PDB entry 7LN0 | electron microscopy, 2.98 A resolution | chains C and G of the 7 polymer chains in the assembly

Chain C:
Protein: Transitional endoplasmic reticulum ATPase
Source organism: Homo sapiens
Notes: EC 3.6.4.6
UniProtKB: P55072 (TERA_HUMAN); residues 1-806 here = UniProt positions 1-806
Amino-acid sequence (806 residues; each row starts with the number of its first residue):
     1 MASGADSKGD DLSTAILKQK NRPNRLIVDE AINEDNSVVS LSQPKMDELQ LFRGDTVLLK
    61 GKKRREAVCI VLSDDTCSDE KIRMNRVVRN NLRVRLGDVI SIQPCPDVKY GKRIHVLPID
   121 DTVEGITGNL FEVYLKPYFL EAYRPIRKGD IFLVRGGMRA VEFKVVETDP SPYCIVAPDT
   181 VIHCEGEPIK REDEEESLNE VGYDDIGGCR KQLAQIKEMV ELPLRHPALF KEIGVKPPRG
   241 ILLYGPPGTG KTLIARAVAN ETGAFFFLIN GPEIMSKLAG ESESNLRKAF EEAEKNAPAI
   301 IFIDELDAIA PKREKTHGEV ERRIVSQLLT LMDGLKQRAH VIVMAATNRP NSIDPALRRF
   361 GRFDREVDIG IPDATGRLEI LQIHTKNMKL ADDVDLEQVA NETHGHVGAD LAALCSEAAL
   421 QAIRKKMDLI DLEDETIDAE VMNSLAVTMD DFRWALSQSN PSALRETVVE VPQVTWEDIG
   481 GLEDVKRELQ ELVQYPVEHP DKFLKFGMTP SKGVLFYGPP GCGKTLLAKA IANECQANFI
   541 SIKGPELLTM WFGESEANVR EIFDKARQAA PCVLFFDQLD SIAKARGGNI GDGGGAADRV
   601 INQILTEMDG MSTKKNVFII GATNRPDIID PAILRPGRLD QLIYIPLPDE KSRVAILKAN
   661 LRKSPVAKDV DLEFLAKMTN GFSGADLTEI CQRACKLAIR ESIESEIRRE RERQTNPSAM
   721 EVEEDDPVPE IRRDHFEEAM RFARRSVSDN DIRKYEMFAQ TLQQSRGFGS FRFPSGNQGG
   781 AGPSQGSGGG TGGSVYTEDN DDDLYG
Not modelled in the structure: 1-11, 715-726, 776-806
Construct notes: engineered mutation E232 (Ala in P55072), Q578 (Glu in P55072)
Ion coordination: Mg2+: T525 (together with ATP)
Small-molecule neighbours:
  - ATP (adenosine-5'-triphosphate), molecule 1: D205, I206, G207, C209, P246, P247, G248, T249, G250, K251, T252, L253, R256, D304, E305, A346, N348, I380, H384, G408, A409, A412
  - ATP, molecule 2: D333, A356, R359, R362
  - ATP, molecule 3: D478, I479, G480, L482, P519, P520, G521, C522, G523, K524, T525, L526, Q578, N624, I656, N660, G684, A685, T688
  - ATP, molecule 4: D609, R635, R638
UniProt features mapped onto this chain:
  - region: T797 to G806 (Interaction with UBXN6)
  - motif: D802 to G806 (PIM motif)
  - binding site (ATP): P247 to L253, N348, H384, G521 to L526
  - modified residue: A2 (N-acetylalanine), S3 (Phosphoserine), S7 (Phosphoserine), S13 (Phosphoserine), S37 (Phosphoserine), K315 (N6,N6,N6-trimethyllysine), T436 (Phosphothreonine), S462 (Phosphoserine), K502 (N6-acetyllysine), K505 (N6-acetyllysine), K668 (N6-acetyllysine), S702 (Phosphoserine), K754 (N6-acetyllysine), S770 (Phosphoserine), S775 (Phosphoserine), S787 (Phosphoserine), Y805 (Phosphotyrosine)
  - cross-link (Glycyl lysine isopeptide (Lys-Gly)): K8 (interchain with G-Cter in SUMO2), K18 (interchain with G-Cter in SUMO2)
From the paper describing this entry:
  - mutagenesis - W551A/F552A, R599A: abolished catalytic activity
  - mutagenesis - I590A/D592A: unchanged catalytic activity
  - mutagenesis - L464A: decreased catalytic activity
  - disease-associated variants - A232E: increased catalytic activity (citing earlier work)
  - mutagenesis - E578Q: decreased catalytic activity (citing earlier work)

Chain G:
Protein: Hexa-ubiquitin
Source organism: Homo sapiens
Amino-acid sequence (9 residues; each row starts with the number of its first residue; X marks 9 residues of unknown identity (built as UNK)):
     1 XXXXXXXXX

Interface between chain C and chain G:
Chain C residues in contact with chain G, 7 residues: M550, W551, F552, G591, D592, G593, G594

In short:
Chain C and chain G make no direct contact in this assembly. Ligands of chain C: 4 copies of ATP. The paper
reports that W551A/F552A and R599A of chain C abolish catalytic activity; L464A and E578Q of chain C reduce
catalytic activity; 6 substitutions were tested in all.
Here chain C is Transitional endoplasmic reticulum ATPase and chain G is Hexa-ubiquitin, both from Homo
sapiens. Entry 7LN0 (Cryo-EM structure of human p97 in complex with Npl4/Ufd1 and Ub6 (Class 2)) was
determined by electron microscopy together with 7LMZ, 7LN1, 7LN2, 7LN3, 7LN4, 7LN5 and 7LN6 from the same
study.
